PDB entry 7RBK | X-ray diffraction, 2.20 A resolution | chains A and D of the 4 polymer chains in the assembly

[Chain A]
Protein: DNA polymerase beta
Organism: Homo sapiens
Notes: EC 2.7.7.7, 4.2.99.-
UniProt: P06746 (DPOLB_HUMAN); residues 1-335 here = UniProt positions 1-335
Sequence (341 residues; each row starts with the number of its first residue):
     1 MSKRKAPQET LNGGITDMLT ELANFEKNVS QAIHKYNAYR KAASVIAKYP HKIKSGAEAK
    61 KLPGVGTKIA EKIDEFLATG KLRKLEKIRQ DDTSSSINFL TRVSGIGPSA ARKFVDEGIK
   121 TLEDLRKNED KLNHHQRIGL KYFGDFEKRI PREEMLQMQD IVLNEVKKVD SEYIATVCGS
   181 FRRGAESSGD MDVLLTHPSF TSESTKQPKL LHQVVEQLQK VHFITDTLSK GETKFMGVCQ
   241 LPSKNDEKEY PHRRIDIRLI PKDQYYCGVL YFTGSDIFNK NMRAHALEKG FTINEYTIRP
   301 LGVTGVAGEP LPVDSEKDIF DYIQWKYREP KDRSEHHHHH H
Unresolved in the structure: 1-9, 336-341
Sequence notes: expression tag (336-341)
Glycans and other covalent adducts: 2-deoxy-3,5-di-O-phosphono-D-erythro-pentitol (QPJ) linked to Lys-72
Bound ions: Mg2+ site 1: Lys-60, Leu-62, Val-65 (shared with DC3(D) of chain D); Mg2+ site 2 near Thr-101 (its only coordinating residue here); Mg2+ site 3: Asp-190, Asp-192 (together with 2'-deoxycytidine-5'-triphosphate, pyrophosphate) (shared with 1 residue of chain P); Mg2+ site 4: Asp-190, Asp-192, Asp-256 (together with 2'-deoxycytidine-5'-triphosphate) (shared with 2 residues of chain P)
Ligand contacts:
  - 2'-deoxycytidine-5'-triphosphate (DCP): Ile-174, Ala-175, Thr-176, Leu-194, Thr-196, Lys-262, Tyr-265, Tyr-266
  - 2'-deoxycytidine-5'-triphosphate / pyrophosphate: Arg-149, Gly-179, Ser-180, Arg-183, Ser-188, Gly-189, Asp-190, Asp-192, Tyr-271, Phe-272, Thr-273, Gly-274, Ser-275, Asp-276, Asn-279
  - QPJ (2-deoxy-3,5-di-O-phosphono-D-erythro-pentitol): Glu-26, Lys-35, Tyr-39, Lys-68, Lys-84
Swiss-Prot annotation at these positions:
  - region: Arg-183 to Asp-192 (DNA-binding)
  - active site: Lys-72 (Nucleophile)
  - binding site (K(+)): Lys-60, Leu-62, Val-65, Thr-101, Val-103, Ile-106
  - binding site (Na(+)): Lys-60, Leu-62, Val-65, Thr-101, Val-103, Ile-106
  - binding site (dATP): Arg-149, Ser-180, Arg-183, Gly-189, Asp-190
  - binding site (dCTP): Arg-149, Ser-180, Arg-183, Gly-189, Asp-190
  - binding site (dGTP): Arg-149, Ser-180, Arg-183, Gly-189, Asp-190, Asp-192
  - binding site (dTTP): Arg-149, Ser-180, Arg-183, Gly-189, Asp-190
  - binding site (Mg(2+)): Asp-190, Asp-192, Asp-256
  - modified residue: Lys-72 (N6-acetyllysine), Arg-83 (Omega-N-methylarginine), Arg-152 (Omega-N-methylarginine)
  - cross-link (Glycyl lysine isopeptide (Lys-Gly)): Lys-41 (interchain with G-Cter in ubiquitin), Lys-61 (interchain with G-Cter in ubiquitin), Lys-81 (interchain with G-Cter in ubiquitin)
  - natural variant: Leu-22 (L22P: Found in a gastric cancer sample; uncertain significance), Tyr-39 (Y39C: Found in a gastric cancer sample; uncertain significance), Gly-118 (G118V: Decreased DNA-directed DNA polymerase activity), Arg-137 (R137Q: Decreased function in base-excision repair), Arg-149 (R149I: Decreased DNA-directed DNA polymerase activity), Asp-160 (D160N: Found in a gastric cancer sample; uncertain significance), Cys-239 (C239R: Found in a gastric cancer sample; uncertain significance), Lys-289 (K289M: Found in a colon cancer sample; uncertain significance), Asn-294 (N294D: Found in a gastric cancer sample; uncertain significance), Glu-295 (E295K: Found in a gastric cancer sample; uncertain significance)
  - mutagenesis: Phe-25 (F25W: No effect on 5'-dRP lyase activity. Decreased ssDNA binding), His-34 (H34G: Decreased 5'-dRP lyase activity. Decreased ssDNA binding), Lys-35 (K35A: Decreased 5'-dRP lyase activity. Decreased ssDNA binding. Loss of 5'-dRP lyase activity; when associated with A-68 and A-72. Decreased ssDNA binding; when associated with A-68 and A-72 ...), Tyr-39 (Y39F: No effect on 5'-dRP lyase activity; Y39Q: Abolishes DNA polymerase and 5'-dRP lyase activity), Lys-41 (K41R: Abolishes ubiquitination; when associated with R-61 and R-81), Lys-60 (K60A: Decreased 5'-dRP lyase activity. Decreased ssDNA binding), Lys-61 (K61R: Abolishes ubiquitination; when associated with R-41 and R-81), Lys-68 (K68A: No effect on 5'-dRP lyase activity. Decreased ssDNA binding. Loss of 5'-dRP lyase activity; when associated with A-35 and A-72. Decreased ssDNA binding; when associated with A-35 and A-72 ...), Glu-71 (E71Q: No effect on 5'-dRP lyase activity. No effect on structure shown by circular dichroism. No effect on ssDNA binding), Lys-72 (K72A: Severely reduced 5'-dRP lyase activity. Does not affect ssDNA binding. Loss of 5'-dRP lyase activity; when associated with A-35 and A-68. Decreased ssDNA binding ...), Glu-75 (E75A: Slightly decreased 5'-dRP lyase activity. Decreased ssDNA binding. No effect on structure shown by circular dichroism), Lys-81 (K81R: Abolishes ubiquitination; when associated with R-41 and R-61), 5 further mutagenesis entries in UniProt
Reported in the primary citation:
  - catalytic residues: Glu-71 (proposed by the authors, not directly observed)

[Chain D]
Molecule: 5-nt DNA strand
Sequence (5 nucleotides; each row starts with the number of its first residue):
     1 GTCGG
Bound ions: Mg2+: DC3 (shared with Lys-60(A), Leu-62(A), Val-65(A) of chain A)

[How chain A and chain D interact]
Pairs across the interface (17):
  His-34(A) / DG1(D)  base contact
  Lys-35(A) / DG1(D)  base contact
  Ala-38(A) / DG1(D)  base contact
  Tyr-39(A) / DG1(D)  sugar contact
  Leu-62(A) / DC3(D)  phosphate contact
  Pro-63(A) / DC3(D)  phosphate contact
  Gly-64(A) / DT2(D)  sugar contact
  Gly-64(A) / DC3(D)  hydrogen bond to the phosphate
  Val-65(A) / DT2(D)  phosphate contact
  Val-65(A) / DC3(D)  hydrogen bond to the phosphate
  Gly-66(A) / DT2(D)  hydrogen bond to the phosphate
  Gly-66(A) / DC3(D)  phosphate contact
  Thr-67(A) / DT2(D)  phosphate contact
  Lys-68(A) / DG1(D)  sugar contact
  Lys-68(A) / DT2(D)  hydrogen bond to the phosphate
  Ile-69(A) / DG1(D)  phosphate contact
  Ile-69(A) / DT2(D)  hydrogen bond to the phosphate
Other interface residues (no listed pair), chain A (14 interface residues in all): Lys-41, Glu-288
Other interface residues (no listed pair), chain D (4 interface residues in all): DG4

[In short]
14 residues of chain A face 4 of chain D across their interface; the contacts include 5 hydrogen bonds. Polar
contacts include Gly-64(A)/DC3(D), Val-65(A)/DC3(D) and Gly-66(A)/DT2(D). Bound to chain A:
2'-deoxycytidine-5'-triphosphate and 2'-deoxycytidine-5'-triphosphate / pyrophosphate. Covalently linked
compound QPJ: at Lys-72(A). The paper reports the catalytic residue Glu-71(A).
Chain A is DNA polymerase beta (Homo sapiens) and chain D is a 5-nt DNA strand; the structure, Human DNA
polymerase beta crosslinked complex, 40 s Ca to Mg exchange, was determined by X-ray diffraction (same
publication as 7RBE, 7RBF, 7RBG, 7RBH, 7RBI, 7RBJ and 4 further entries).
